Entry 8J6S (electron microscopy, 3.80 A resolution); this record covers chains G and H of the 12 polymer chains in the assembly.

== Chain G ==
Name: Histone H3.1
Source organism: Homo sapiens
UniProtKB: P68431 (H31_HUMAN); residues 0-135 here correspond to UniProt positions 1-136 (UniProt number = residue number + 1)
Chain sequence (136 residues; numbered 0 to 135; the number before each row is that of its first residue; numbering starts at 0):
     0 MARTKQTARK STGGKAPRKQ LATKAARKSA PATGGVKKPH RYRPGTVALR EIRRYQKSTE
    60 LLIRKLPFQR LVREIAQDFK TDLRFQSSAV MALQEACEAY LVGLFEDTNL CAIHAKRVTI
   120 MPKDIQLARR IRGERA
Unresolved in the structure: 0-58, 134-135
Curated features (UniProtKB/Swiss-Prot):
  - modified residue: Arg2 (Asymmetric dimethylarginine), Thr3 (Phosphothreonine), Lys4 (Allysine), Gln5 (5-glutamyl dopamine), Thr6 (Phosphothreonine), Arg8 (Citrulline), Lys9 (N6,N6,N6-trimethyllysine), Ser10 (ADP-ribosylserine), Thr11 (Phosphothreonine), Lys14 (N6-(2-hydroxyisobutyryl)lysine), Arg17 (Asymmetric dimethylarginine), Lys18 (N6-(2-hydroxyisobutyryl)lysine), Lys23 (N6-(2-hydroxyisobutyryl)lysine), Arg26 (Citrulline), Lys27 (N6,N6,N6-trimethyllysine), Ser28 (ADP-ribosylserine), Lys36 (N6,N6,N6-trimethyllysine), Lys37 (N6-methyllysine), Tyr41 (Phosphotyrosine), Lys56 (N6,N6,N6-trimethyllysine) and 8 more in UniProt
  - lipidation: Lys18 (N6-decanoyllysine)

== Chain H ==
Name: Histone H4
Source organism: Homo sapiens
UniProtKB: P62805 (H4_HUMAN); residues 0-102 here correspond to UniProt positions 1-103 (UniProt number = residue number + 1)
Chain sequence (103 residues; row label = number of the first residue in the row; numbering starts at 0):
     0 MSGRGKGGKG LGKGGAKRHR KVLRDNIQGI TKPAIRRLAR RGGVKRISGL IYEETRGVLK
    60 VFLENVIRDA VTYTEHAKRK TVTAMDVVYA LKRQGRTLYG FGG
Unresolved in the structure: 0-24, 96-102
Curated features (UniProtKB/Swiss-Prot):
  - DNA-binding region: Lys16 to Lys20
  - modified residue: Ser1 (N-acetylserine), Arg3 (Asymmetric dimethylarginine), Lys5 (N6-(2-hydroxyisobutyryl)lysine), Lys8 (N6-(2-hydroxyisobutyryl)lysine), Lys12 (N6-(2-hydroxyisobutyryl)lysine), Lys16 (N6-(2-hydroxyisobutyryl)lysine), Lys20 (N6,N6,N6-trimethyllysine), Lys31 (N6-(2-hydroxyisobutyryl)lysine), Lys44 (N6-(2-hydroxyisobutyryl)lysine), Ser47 (Phosphoserine), Tyr51 (Phosphotyrosine), Lys59 (N6-(2-hydroxyisobutyryl)lysine), Lys77 (N6-(2-hydroxyisobutyryl)lysine), Lys79 (N6-(2-hydroxyisobutyryl)lysine), Thr80 (Phosphothreonine), Tyr88 (Phosphotyrosine), Lys91 (N6-(2-hydroxyisobutyryl)lysine)
  - cross-link (Glycyl lysine isopeptide (Lys-Gly)): Lys12 (interchain with G-Cter in SUMO2), Lys20 (interchain with G-Cter in SUMO2), Lys31 (interchain with G-Cter in SUMO2), Lys59 (interchain with G-Cter in SUMO2), Lys79 (interchain with G-Cter in SUMO2), Lys91 (interchain with G-Cter in SUMO2)

== Chain G / chain H interface ==
Contacting residue pairs - 26 pairs, chain G then chain H:
  Leu61(G) - Arg36(H)
  Ile62(G) - Ile29(H)  hydrophobic
  Ile62(G) - Ala33(H)  hydrophobic
  Pro66(G) - Gly28(H)
  Arg83(G) - Val81(H)
  Ala88(G) - Val81(H)
  Ala91(G) - Val86(H)  hydrophobic
  Ala95(G) - Leu90(H)  hydrophobic
  Tyr99(G) - Val57(H)
  Tyr99(G) - Phe61(H)  hydrophobic
  Leu100(G) - Leu37(H)  hydrophobic
  Phe104(G) - Leu37(H)  hydrophobic
  Phe104(G) - Ala38(H)  hydrophobic
  Asn108(G) - Gly42(H)
  Asn108(G) - Val43(H)
  Val117(G) - Arg45(H)
  Thr118(G) - Arg45(H)
  Ile119(G) - Val43(H)  hydrophobic
  Ile119(G) - Arg45(H)
  Ile119(G) - Ile46(H)  hydrophobic
  Ile119(G) - Ser47(H)
  Ile119(G) - Ile50(H)
  Met120(G) - Ile50(H)
  Pro121(G) - Ile50(H)
  Ile124(G) - Ile50(H)  hydrophobic
  Arg128(G) - Val57(H)
Interface residues without a listed pair, chain G (24 interface residues in all): Leu92, Cys96, Val101, Leu103, Glu105, Arg131
Interface residues without a listed pair, chain H (27 interface residues in all): Ile34, Arg40, Gly41, Lys44, Leu49, Leu58, Val60, Lys79, Thr80, Arg95

== Overview ==
The interface between chain G and chain H involves 24 residues on one side and 27 on the other. UniProt lists
a DNA-binding region on chain H.
Here chain G is Histone H3.1 and chain H is Histone H4, both from Homo sapiens. Entry 8J6S (Cryo-EM structure
of the single CAF-1 bound right-handed Di-tetrasome) was determined by electron microscopy, deposited together
with 7Y5K, 7Y5L, 7Y5O, 7Y5U, 7Y5V, 7Y5W and 4 further entries.
